Entry 7USM (electron microscopy, 2.70 A resolution); this record covers chains A and B.

# Chain A
Name: Integrin alpha-M
From: Homo sapiens
UniProtKB: P11215 (ITAM_HUMAN); residues 1-1088 here correspond to UniProt positions 17-1104 (UniProt number = residue number + 16)
Amino-acid sequence (1162 residues; each row starts with the number of its first residue):
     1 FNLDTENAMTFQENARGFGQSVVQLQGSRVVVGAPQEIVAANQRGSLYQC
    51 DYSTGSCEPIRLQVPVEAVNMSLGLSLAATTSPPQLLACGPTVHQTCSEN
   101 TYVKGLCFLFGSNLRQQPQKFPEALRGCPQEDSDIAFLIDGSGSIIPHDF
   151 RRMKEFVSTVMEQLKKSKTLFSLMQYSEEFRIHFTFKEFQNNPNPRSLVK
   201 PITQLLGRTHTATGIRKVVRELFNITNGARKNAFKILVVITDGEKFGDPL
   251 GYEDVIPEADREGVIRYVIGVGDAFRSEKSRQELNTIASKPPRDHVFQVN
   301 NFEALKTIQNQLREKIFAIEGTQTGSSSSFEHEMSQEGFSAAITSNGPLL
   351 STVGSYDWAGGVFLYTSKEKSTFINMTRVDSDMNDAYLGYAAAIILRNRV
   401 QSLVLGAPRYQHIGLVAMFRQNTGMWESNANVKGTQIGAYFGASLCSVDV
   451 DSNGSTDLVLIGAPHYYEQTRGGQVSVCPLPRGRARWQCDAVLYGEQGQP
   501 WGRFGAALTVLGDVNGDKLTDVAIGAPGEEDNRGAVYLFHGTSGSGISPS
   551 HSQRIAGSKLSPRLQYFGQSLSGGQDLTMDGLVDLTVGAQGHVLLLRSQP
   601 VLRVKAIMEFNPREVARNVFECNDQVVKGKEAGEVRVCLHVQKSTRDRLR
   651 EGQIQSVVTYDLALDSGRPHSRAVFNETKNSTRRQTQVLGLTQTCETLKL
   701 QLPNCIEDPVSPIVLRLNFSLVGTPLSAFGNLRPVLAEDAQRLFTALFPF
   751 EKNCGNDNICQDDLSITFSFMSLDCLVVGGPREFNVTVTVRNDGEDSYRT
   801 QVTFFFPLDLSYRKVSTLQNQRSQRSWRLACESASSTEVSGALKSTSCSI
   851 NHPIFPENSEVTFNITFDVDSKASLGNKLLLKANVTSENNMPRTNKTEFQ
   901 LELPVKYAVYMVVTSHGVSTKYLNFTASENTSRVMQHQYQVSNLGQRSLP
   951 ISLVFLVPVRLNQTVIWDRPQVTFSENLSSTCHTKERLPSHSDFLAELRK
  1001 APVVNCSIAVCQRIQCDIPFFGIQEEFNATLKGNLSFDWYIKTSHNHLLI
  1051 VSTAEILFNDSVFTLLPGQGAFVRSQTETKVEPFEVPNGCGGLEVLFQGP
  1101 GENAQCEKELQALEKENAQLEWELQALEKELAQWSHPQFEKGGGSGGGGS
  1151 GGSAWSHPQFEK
Unresolved in the structure: 121-331, 623-628, 818-826, 834-842, 1084-1162
Sequence notes: expression tag (1089-1162)
Curated features (UniProtKB/Swiss-Prot):
  - binding site (Ca(2+)): Asp449, Asp451, Asn453, Asp457, Asp513, Asn515, Asp517, Asp521, Asp576, Asp580, Asp584
  - glycosylation (N-linked (GlcNAc...) asparagine): Asn70, Asn224, Asn375, Asn453, Asn676, Asn680, Asn718, Asn785, Asn864, Asn884, Asn895, Asn924, Asn930, Asn962, Asn977, Asn1005, Asn1028, Asn1034, Asn1059
Disulfides: Cys831-Cys848, Cys982-Cys1016, Cys1006-Cys1011
Covalently attached groups: N-acetylglucosamine (NAG) linked to Asn70, Asn375, Asn718, Asn785, Asn864, Asn884, Asn1005, Asn1028, Asn1034
Metal / ion sites: Ca2+ site 1: Asp451, Asn453, Ser455, Asp457; Ca2+ site 2: Asp513, Asn515, Asp517, Leu519, Asp521; Ca2+ site 3: Asp576, Asp580, Leu582, Asp584
Reported in the primary citation:
  - specificity-determining residues: Arg646, Arg648 (by similarity / conservation)

# Chain B
Name: Integrin beta
From: Homo sapiens
UniProtKB: A0A494C0X7 (A0A494C0X7_HUMAN); residues 1-677 here correspond to UniProt positions 23-699 (UniProt number = residue number + 22)
Amino-acid sequence (730 residues; each row starts with the number of its first residue):
     1 QECTKFKVSSCRECIESGPGCTWCQKLNFTGPGDPDSIRCDTRPQLLMRG
    51 CAADDIMDPTSLAETQEDHNGGQKQLSPQKVTLYLRPGQAAAFNVTFRRA
   101 KGYPIDLYYLMDLSYSMLDDLRNVKKLGGDLLRALNEITESGRIGFGSFV
   151 DKTVLPFVNTHPDKLRNPCPNKEKECQPPFAFRHVLKLTNNSNQFQTEVG
   201 KQLISGNLDAPEGGLDAMMQVAACPEEIGWRNVTRLLVFATDDGFHFAGD
   251 GKLGAILTPNDGRCHLEDNLYKRSNEFDYPSVGQLAHKLAENNIQPIFAV
   301 TSRMVKTYEKLTEIIPKSAVGELSEDSSNVVHLIKNAYNKLSSRVFLDHN
   351 ALPDTLKVTYDSFCSNGVTHRNQPRGDCDGVQINVPITFQVKVTATECIQ
   401 EQSFVIRALGFTDIVTVQVLPQCECRCRDQSRDRSLCHGKGFLECGICRC
   451 DTGYIGKNCECQTQGRSSQELEGSCRKDNNSIICSGLGDCVCGQCLCHTS
   501 DVPGKLIYGQYCECDTINCERYNGQVCGGPGRGLCFCGKCRCHPGFEGSA
   551 CQCERTTEGCLNPRRVECSGRGRCRCNVCECHSGYQLPLCQECPGCPSPC
   601 GKYISCAECLKFEKGPFGKNCSAACPGLQLSNNPVKGRTCKERDSEGCWV
   651 AYTLEQQDGMDRYLIYVDESRECVAGPDGCGLEVLFQGPGKNAQCKKKLQ
   701 ALKKKNAQLKWKLQALKKKLAQGGHHHHHH
Unresolved in the structure: 1, 675-730
Sequence notes: expression tag (678-730)
Disulfides: Cys3-Cys21, Cys11-Cys425, Cys14-Cys40, Cys24-Cys51, Cys169-Cys176, Cys224-Cys264, Cys364-Cys378, Cys398-Cys423, Cys427-Cys445, Cys450-Cys459, Cys461-Cys492, Cys484-Cys495, Cys497-Cys512, Cys514-Cys537, Cys519-Cys535, Cys527-Cys540, Cys542-Cys551, Cys553-Cys576, Cys560-Cys574, Cys568-Cys579, Cys593-Cys596, Cys600-Cys640, Cys606-Cys625, Cys609-Cys621, Cys648-Cys673
Covalently attached groups: N-acetylglucosamine (NAG) linked to Asn94
Metal / ion sites: Ca2+: Ser116, Asp119, Asp120, Glu325

# How chain A and chain B interact
Residue-residue contacts (88):
  Gln20(A) - Lys252(B)
  Gln20(A) - Leu257(B)
  Gln36(A) - Ala255(B)  hydrogen bond (side chain-backbone)
  Gln36(A) - Leu257(B)
  Thr92(A) - Leu253(B)
  His94(A) - Leu155(B)
  Thr96(A) - His161(B)
  Cys97(A) - His161(B)  hydrogen bond (backbone-side chain)
  Ser98(A) - His161(B)
  Glu99(A) - His161(B)
  Glu99(A) - Lys164(B)  salt bridge
  Glu99(A) - Lys172(B)  salt bridge
  Asn100(A) - Asn159(B)  hydrogen bond
  Asn100(A) - Lys164(B)
  Thr101(A) - Leu155(B)
  Thr101(A) - His161(B)
  Val103(A) - Leu155(B)  hydrophobic
  Gln336(A) - Leu253(B)
  Phe339(A) - Lys252(B)
  Phe339(A) - Leu253(B)  hydrophobic
  Trp358(A) - Leu208(B)
  Trp358(A) - Asp209(B)
  Asp385(A) - Asp209(B)
  Asp385(A) - Ala210(B)
  Asp385(A) - Pro211(B)
  Tyr387(A) - Asp209(B)  hydrogen bond
  Tyr387(A) - His246(B)
  Tyr387(A) - Asp250(B)
  Tyr387(A) - Leu253(B)  hydrophobic
  Tyr390(A) - Gly249(B)  hydrogen bond (side chain-backbone)
  Tyr390(A) - Lys252(B)
  Tyr390(A) - Leu253(B)  hydrophobic
  Arg409(A) - Pro211(B)
  Arg409(A) - Phe245(B)  hydrogen bond (side chain-backbone)
  Arg409(A) - His246(B)
  Arg409(A) - Phe247(B)
  Arg409(A) - Asp250(B)  salt bridge
  His412(A) - Gly244(B)
  His412(A) - Phe245(B)
  His412(A) - Thr307(B)
  Ile413(A) - Lys310(B)
  Gln436(A) - Ile314(B)
  Ile437(A) - Val282(B)
  Ile437(A) - Thr307(B)
  Ile437(A) - Lys310(B)
  Ile437(A) - Ile314(B)
  Gly438(A) - Phe247(B)
  Tyr440(A) - Phe247(B)  hydrophobic
  Tyr440(A) - Ala248(B)
  Tyr440(A) - Gly249(B)  hydrogen bond (side chain-backbone)
  Tyr440(A) - Asp250(B)
  His465(A) - Ala248(B)  hydrogen bond (side chain-backbone)
  His465(A) - Gly249(B)
  Tyr467(A) - Gly283(B)
  Tyr467(A) - His287(B)
  Tyr467(A) - Ile314(B)  hydrophobic
  Trp501(A) - Ser281(B)  hydrogen bond
  Trp501(A) - Gly283(B)
  Trp501(A) - Gln284(B)
  Trp501(A) - His287(B)
  Arg503(A) - Pro259(B)
  Asn532(A) - Pro259(B)
  Tyr566(A) - Thr258(B)
  Tyr566(A) - Pro259(B)
  Gly667(A) - His498(B)
  Gly667(A) - Thr499(B)
  Arg668(A) - His498(B)
  His670(A) - Asp489(B)  salt bridge
  Thr745(A) - Asp501(B)  hydrogen bond
  Tyr812(A) - Arg521(B)
  Arg813(A) - Glu520(B)
  Arg813(A) - Arg521(B)  hydrogen bond (backbone-backbone)
  Arg813(A) - Tyr522(B)
  Lys814(A) - Glu520(B)
  Ala830(A) - Asn518(B)
  Ser833(A) - Arg521(B)
  Tyr910(A) - Gly584(B)
  Tyr910(A) - Gln586(B)
  Tyr910(A) - Pro594(B)  hydrogen bond (side chain-backbone)
  Val912(A) - Gly595(B)
  Thr914(A) - Gly595(B)
  Tyr922(A) - Arg643(B)  hydrogen bond
  Leu944(A) - Pro594(B)  hydrophobic
  Gln1069(A) - Gln586(B)
  Phe1072(A) - Gly595(B)
  Phe1072(A) - Cys596(B)
  Glu1082(A) - Arg643(B)  salt bridge
  Pro1083(A) - Arg643(B)  hydrogen bond (backbone-side chain)
Other interface residues (no listed pair), chain A (57 interface residues in all): Ser72, Leu75, Met334, Val353, Gln469, Arg716, Leu743, Arg782, Glu832
Other interface residues (no listed pair), chain B (52 interface residues in all): Pro156, Thr160, Ala286, Met304, Leu311, Ala351, Gln552, Pro597

# Overview
Chain A and chain B form an interface of 57 and 52 residues respectively, with 14 hydrogen bonds and 5 salt
bridges. Among the polar pairs are Glu99(A)-Lys164(B), Glu99(A)-Lys172(B) and Arg409(A)-Asp250(B).
N-acetylglucosamine is covalently linked to Asn70(A), Asn375(A), Asn718(A), Asn785(A), Asn864(A) and Asn884(A)
and 3 more. From the paper: specificity determinants Arg646(A) and Arg648(A).
Here chain A is Integrin alpha-M and chain B is Integrin beta, both from Homo sapiens. Entry 7USM (Integrin
alphaM/beta2 ectodomain) was determined by electron microscopy (same publication as 7USL).
